PDB entry 6UGD | electron microscopy, 3.50 A resolution | chains C and G of the 7 polymer chains in the assembly

# Chain C
Protein: Meiotic spindle formation protein mei-1
From: Caenorhabditis elegans
Notes: EC 5.6.1.1
Reference sequence: P34808 (KTNA1_CAEEL); residues 1-472 here = UniProt positions 1-472
Chain sequence (490 residues; row label = number of the first residue in the row; numbers below 1 keep their minus sign (Gly-17 is residue -17)):
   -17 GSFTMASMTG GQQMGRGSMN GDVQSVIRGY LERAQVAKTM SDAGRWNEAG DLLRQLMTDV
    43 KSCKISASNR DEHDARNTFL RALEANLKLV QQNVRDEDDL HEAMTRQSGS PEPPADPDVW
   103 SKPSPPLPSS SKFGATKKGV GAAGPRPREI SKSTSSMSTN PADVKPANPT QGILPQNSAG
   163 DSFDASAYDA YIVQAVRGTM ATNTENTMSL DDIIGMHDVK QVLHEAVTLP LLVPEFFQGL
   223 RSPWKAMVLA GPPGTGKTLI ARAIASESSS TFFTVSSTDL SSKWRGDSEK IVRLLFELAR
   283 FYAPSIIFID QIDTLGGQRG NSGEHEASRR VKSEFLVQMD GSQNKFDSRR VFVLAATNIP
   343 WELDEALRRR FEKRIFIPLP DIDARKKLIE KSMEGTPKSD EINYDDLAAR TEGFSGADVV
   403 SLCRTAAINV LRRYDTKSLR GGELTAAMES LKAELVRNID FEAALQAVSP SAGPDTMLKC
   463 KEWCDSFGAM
Disordered / not traced: -17 to 155, 183-186, 324-328
Differences from the reference sequence: expression tag (-17 to 0); engineered mutation Gln293 (Glu in P34808)
Swiss-Prot annotation at these positions:
  - binding site (ATP): Gly233 to Thr240, Arg351, Arg352
  - modified residue: Ser92 (Phosphoserine)
  - mutagenesis: Arg36 (R36C: In ct46ct99; loss of function. Does not affect mei-1 degradation. Prevents mei-1 degradation during the transition from meiosis to mitosis; when associated with A-92), Glu66 (E66K: In ct46sb18; gain of function), Ser92 (S92A: Abolishes phosphorylation by mbk-2. Abolishes interaction with mel-26. Prevents mei-1 degradation during the transition from meiosis to mitosis; when associated with C-36 ...), Pro99 (P99L: In ct46; gain of function. Embryonic lethal. Abolishes interaction with mel-26 and probably mel-26-mediated degradation ...), Gly126 (G126S: In ct46sb9 and ct46sb17; gain of function), Arg128 (R128C: In ct46sb22; gain of function), Ile195 (I195K: In ct46sb3; dominant negative), Pro225 (P225L: In b284; dominant negative), Leu231 (L231P: In ct81; dominant negative), Pro235 (P235L: In ct93; dominant negative; P235S: In ct46ct103; dominant negative. Formation of an abnormally large polar body during oocyte meiosis II ...), Glu308 (E308D: In ct46ct101; null. Formation of an abnormally large polar body during oocyte meiosis II. Myosin thick filaments are disorganized in body wall muscles in an unc-29 (e1072) mutant background), Asp322 (D322R: Severe loss of ATPase activity and complete loss of microtubule severing activity), 6 further mutagenesis entries in UniProt
Metal / ion sites: Mg2+: Thr240 (together with ATP)
Ligand contacts:
  - ATP (adenosine-5'-triphosphate), molecule 1: Asp194, Ile195, Ile196, Pro235, Gly236, Thr237, Gly238, Lys239, Thr240, Leu241, Asp292, Gln293, Asn340, Leu370, Lys373, Gly398, Ala399, Val402
  - ATP, molecule 2: Ala348, Arg351, Arg352
Reported in the primary citation:
  - binding site for Polyglutamate peptide (chain G): Lys265, Trp266, Arg267, His307
  - self-association interface (contacts with another copy of this molecule); pairs are residue here / residue on that copy: Glu308-Ser310 (hydrogen bond)
  - mutagenesis - K265A, W266A, R267A, R301A, H307A, E308A: decreased catalytic activity on basal ATPase
  - mutagenesis - K265A, W266A: decreased catalytic activity on isolated beta-tubulin peptide
  - mutagenesis - Y170A: abolished catalytic activity on ATPase
  - mutagenesis - R267E, N340A: unchanged catalytic activity on basal ATPase
  - binding site for ATP: Asn340, Arg351, Arg352
  - mutagenesis - R351A: abolished catalytic activity on basal and microtubule stimulated ATPase
  - mutagenesis - N340A: abolished catalytic activity on betaIVb-tail peptide
  - mutagenesis - F469A: abolished catalytic activity on basal and stimulated ATPase
  - mutagenesis - R128A/R130A/K134A: unchanged catalytic activity (basal ATP activity)
  - mutagenesis - R128A/R130A/K134A: decreased catalytic activity on microtubule stimulated ATPase
  - mutagenesis - K119A/K120A/R128A/R130A/K134A: decreased catalytic activity on basal and microtubule stimulated ATPase
  - mutagenesis - S135E: decreased catalytic activity on ATPase
  - mutagenesis - K265A, W266A, R267A, R301A, E308A, N340A: decreased catalytic activity on microtubule
  - mutagenesis - K265A, W266A: abolished catalytic activity on beta-tubulin peptide
  - mutagenesis - R267A: abolished catalytic activity on beta-tubulin tail
  - mutagenesis - R267E: abolished catalytic activity on beta-tail peptide
  - mutagenesis - E308A: decreased catalytic activity on beta-tail peptide
  - mutagenesis - H307A: unchanged catalytic activity on substrate

# Chain G
Protein: Polyglutamate peptide
Chain sequence (14 residues; numbered 1 to 14; the number before each row is that of its first residue):
     1 EEEEEEEEEE EEEE

# Chain C / chain G interface
Contacting residue pairs (10; chain C residue first):
  Lys265(C) - Glu7(G)
  Lys265(C) - Glu8(G)  hydrogen bond (backbone-backbone)
  Trp266(C) - Glu5(G)
  Trp266(C) - Glu6(G)
  Trp266(C) - Glu7(G)
  Arg267(C) - Glu6(G)  hydrogen bond (backbone-backbone)
  His307(C) - Glu8(G)  salt bridge
  His307(C) - Glu9(G)
  Ala309(C) - Glu8(G)
  Arg312(C) - Glu8(G)  salt bridge

# Overview
Chain C and chain G form an interface of 6 and 5 residues respectively; the contacts include 2 hydrogen bonds
and 2 salt bridges. Polar pairs include His307(C)-Glu8(G), Arg312(C)-Glu8(G) and Lys265(C)-Glu8(G). From the
paper: a binding site for Polyglutamate peptide (chain G) at Lys265(C), Trp266(C) and Arg267(C) among others;
K265A, W266A and R267A of chain C, among others, reduce catalytic activity on basal ATPase; 14 substitutions
were tested in all.
Chain C is Meiotic spindle formation protein mei-1 (Caenorhabditis elegans) and chain G is Polyglutamate
peptide; the structure, Katanin hexamer in the spiral conformation in complex with substrate, was determined
by electron microscopy together with 6UGE and 6UGF from the same study.
